2J55 - chains H and M of the 6 polymer chains in the assembly; structure by X-ray diffraction, 2.15 A resolution.

[Chain H]
Name: Methylamine dehydrogenase heavy chain
From: Paracoccus denitrificans
Notes: EC 1.4.99.3
UniProt: P29894 (DHMH_PARDE); residues 1-386 here correspond to UniProt positions 32-417 (UniProt number = residue number + 31)
Amino-acid sequence (386 residues; each row starts with the number of its first residue):
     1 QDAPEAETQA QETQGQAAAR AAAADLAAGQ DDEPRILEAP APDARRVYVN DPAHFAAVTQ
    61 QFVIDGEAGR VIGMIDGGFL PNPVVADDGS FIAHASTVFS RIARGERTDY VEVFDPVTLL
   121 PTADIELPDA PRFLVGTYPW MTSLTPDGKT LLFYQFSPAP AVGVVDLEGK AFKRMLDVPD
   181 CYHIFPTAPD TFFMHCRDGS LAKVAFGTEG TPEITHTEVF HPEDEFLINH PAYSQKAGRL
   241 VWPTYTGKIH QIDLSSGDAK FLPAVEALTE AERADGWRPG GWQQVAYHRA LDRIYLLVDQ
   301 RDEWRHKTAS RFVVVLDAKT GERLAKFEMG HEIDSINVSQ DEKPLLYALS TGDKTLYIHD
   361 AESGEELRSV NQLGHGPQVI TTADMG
Disordered / not traced: 1-4
Disulfide bonds: Cys181-Cys196

[Chain M]
Name: Methylamine dehydrogenase light chain
From: Paracoccus denitrificans
Notes: EC 1.4.99.3
UniProt: P22619 (DHML_PARDE); residues 1-131 here correspond to UniProt positions 58-188 (UniProt number = residue number + 57)
Amino-acid sequence (131 residues; each row starts with the number of its first residue):
     1 ADAPAGTDPR AKWVPQDNDI QACDYWRHCS IDGNICDCSG GSLTNCPPGT KLATASWVAS
    61 CYNPTDGQSY LIAYRDCCGY NVSGRCPCLN TEGELPVYRP EFANDIIWCF GAEDDAMTYH
   121 CTISPIVGKA S
Disordered / not traced: 1-6
Modified positions: Trp57 (2-amino-3-(6,7-dioxo-6,7-dihydro-1H-indol-3-yl)-propionic acid; TRQ)
Disulfide bonds: Cys23-Cys88, Cys29-Cys61, Cys36-Cys121, Cys38-Cys86, Cys46-Cys77, Cys78-Cys109
Covalent attachments: covalent link Trp57-Trp108
Curated features (UniProtKB/Swiss-Prot):
  - modified residue: Trp57 (Tryptophylquinone)
  - cross-link: Trp57 to Trp108 (Tryptophan tryptophylquinone (Trp-Trp))
Reported in the primary citation:
  - post-translational modification sites: Trp57, Trp108 (citing earlier work)

[How chain H and chain M interact]
Residue-residue contacts (78; chain H residue first):
  Glu5(H) - Pro87(M)
  Glu7(H) - Asp19(M)
  Glu7(H) - Gln21(M)
  Glu7(H) - Ala22(M)
  Gln11(H) - Gln21(M)  hydrogen bond
  Gln11(H) - Cys86(M)
  Gly15(H) - Asn18(M)
  Gly15(H) - Asp19(M)
  Gly15(H) - Ile20(M)  hydrogen bond (backbone-backbone)
  Gln16(H) - Asn18(M)
  Ala18(H) - Ile20(M)  hydrophobic
  Ala19(H) - Asp17(M)
  Ala19(H) - Asn18(M)
  Ala19(H) - Asp19(M)
  Ala19(H) - Ile20(M)  hydrophobic
  Ala22(H) - Arg27(M)
  Ala22(H) - Leu43(M)  hydrophobic
  Ala23(H) - Asp17(M)
  Leu26(H) - Trp26(M)  hydrophobic
  Leu26(H) - Asn63(M)
  Leu26(H) - Tyr70(M)  hydrophobic
  Leu26(H) - Ile126(M)  hydrophobic
  Asp32(H) - Arg27(M)  salt bridge
  Asp32(H) - Thr44(M)
  Asp32(H) - Pro125(M)
  Asp32(H) - Ile126(M)  hydrogen bond (side chain-backbone)
  Glu33(H) - Asn45(M)
  Pro34(H) - Thr44(M)
  Pro34(H) - Asn45(M)
  Pro34(H) - Leu52(M)
  Pro34(H) - Arg75(M)
  Pro34(H) - Ile123(M)  hydrophobic
  Pro34(H) - Pro125(M)  hydrophobic
  Arg35(H) - Asn45(M)  hydrogen bond (backbone-side chain)
  Arg35(H) - Cys46(M)  hydrogen bond (backbone-backbone)
  Arg35(H) - Leu52(M)
  Ile36(H) - Cys46(M)
  Ile36(H) - Pro47(M)
  Ile36(H) - Thr50(M)
  Ile36(H) - Leu52(M)
  Ile36(H) - Glu113(M)
  Leu37(H) - Gly40(M)
  Leu37(H) - Gly41(M)
  Leu37(H) - Ser42(M)
  Leu37(H) - Asn45(M)
  Leu37(H) - Cys46(M)  hydrogen bond (backbone-backbone)
  Leu37(H) - Pro48(M)
  Glu38(H) - Pro48(M)
  Ala39(H) - Pro48(M)
  Val58(H) - Asn81(M)
  Gln60(H) - Val82(M)  hydrogen bond (side chain-backbone)
  Gln60(H) - Ser83(M)
  Arg70(H) - Gln21(M)
  Arg70(H) - Asp37(M)  salt bridge
  Arg70(H) - Gly41(M)  hydrogen bond (side chain-backbone)
  Val71(H) - Cys38(M)
  Val71(H) - Ser39(M)
  Val71(H) - Gly40(M)  hydrogen bond (backbone-backbone)
  Val71(H) - Arg85(M)
  Ile72(H) - Gly40(M)
  Ile72(H) - Pro48(M)
  Gly73(H) - Ser39(M)
  Met74(H) - Ser39(M)
  Met74(H) - Tyr80(M)  hydrogen bond (backbone-side chain)
  Met74(H) - Ser83(M)
  Met74(H) - His120(M)
  Asp76(H) - Tyr80(M)
  Asp76(H) - Asn81(M)  hydrogen bond (side chain-backbone)
  Val117(H) - Pro48(M)
  Thr118(H) - Pro48(M)
  Thr118(H) - Gly49(M)  hydrogen bond (backbone-backbone)
  Leu119(H) - Pro48(M)  hydrophobic
  Leu120(H) - Lys51(M)
  Val370(H) - Arg85(M)
  Asn371(H) - Arg85(M)  hydrogen bond (backbone-side chain)
  Gln372(H) - Arg85(M)
  Gln372(H) - Cys86(M)  hydrogen bond (side chain-backbone)
  Gln372(H) - Pro87(M)
Interface residues without a listed pair, chain H (38 interface residues in all): Glu12, Gln14, Phe62, Ile75, Leu373
Interface residues without a listed pair, chain M (43 interface residues in all): Tyr25, Asp66, Gly84, Ser124

[Summary]
Chain H and chain M form an interface of 38 and 43 residues respectively; the contacts include 14 hydrogen
bonds and 2 salt bridges. Polar pairs include Asp32(H)-Arg27(M), Arg70(H)-Asp37(M) and Gln11(H)-Gln21(M). The
paper reports modification sites Trp57(M) and Trp108(M).
Chain H is Methylamine dehydrogenase heavy chain and chain M is Methylamine dehydrogenase light chain, both
from Paracoccus denitrificans; the structure, X-ray reduced Paraccocus denitrificans methylamine dehydrogenase
O- quinone in complex with amicyanin, was determined by X-ray diffraction, deposited together with 2J56 and
2J57.
